Entry 6DF9 (X-ray diffraction, 2.32 A resolution); this record covers chains A and E of the 3 polymer chains in the assembly.

[Chain A]
Name: Transcriptional regulator Kaiso
From: Homo sapiens
UniProt: Q86T24 (KAISO_HUMAN); numbering as in UniProt (aligned over 471-604)
Sequence (134 residues; each row starts with the number of its first residue):
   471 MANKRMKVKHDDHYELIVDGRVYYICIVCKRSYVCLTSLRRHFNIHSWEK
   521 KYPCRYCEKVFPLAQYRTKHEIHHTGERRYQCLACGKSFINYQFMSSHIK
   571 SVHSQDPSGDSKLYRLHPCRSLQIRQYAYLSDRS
Not modelled in the structure: 471-481, 598-604
Sequence notes: engineered mutation Gln535 (Glu in Q86T24)
Metal / ion sites: Zn2+ site 1: Cys496, Cys499, His512, His516; Zn2+ site 2: Cys524, Cys527, His540, His544; Zn2+ site 3: Cys552, Cys555, His568, His573
UniProt features mapped onto this chain:
  - zinc finger: Tyr494 to His516 (C2H2-type 1), Tyr522 to His544 (C2H2-type 2), Tyr550 to His573 (C2H2-type 3)
  - motif: Met471 to His480 (Nuclear localization signal)
  - cross-link (Glycyl lysine isopeptide (Lys-Gly)): Lys474 (interchain with G-Cter in SUMO2), Lys479 (interchain with G-Cter in SUMO2), Lys539 (interchain with G-Cter in SUMO2), Lys570 (interchain with G-Cter in SUMO2), Lys582 (interchain with G-Cter in SUMO2)

[Chain E]
Molecule: 18-nt DNA strand
Sequence (18 nucleotides; each row starts with the number of its first residue):
    19 CGTTATTGGCAGGAAGCA

[Interface between chain A and chain E]
Contacting residue pairs - 28 pairs, chain A then chain E:
  Thr507(A) - DT25(E)  base contact
  Arg511(A) - DG27(E)  hydrogen bond to the base
  Arg511(A) - DC28(E)  base contact
  Lys520(A) - DT25(E)  salt bridge to the phosphate
  Tyr522(A) - DG26(E)  phosphate contact
  Ala534(A) - DG26(E)  phosphate contact
  Ala534(A) - DG27(E)  phosphate contact
  Gln535(A) - DG27(E)  phosphate contact
  Gln535(A) - DC28(E)  hydrogen bond to the base
  Gln535(A) - DA29(E)  base contact
  Thr538(A) - DG27(E)  hydrogen bond to the phosphate
  Arg549(A) - DC28(E)  salt bridge to the phosphate
  Tyr550(A) - DA29(E)  hydrogen bond to the phosphate
  Tyr562(A) - DA29(E)  sugar contact
  Tyr562(A) - DG30(E)  hydrogen bond to the phosphate
  Gln563(A) - DG30(E)  hydrogen bond to the base
  Gln563(A) - DG31(E)  hydrogen bond to the base
  Pro577(A) - DG30(E)  phosphate contact
  Ser578(A) - DG30(E)  phosphate contact
  Gly579(A) - DG30(E)  hydrogen bond to the phosphate
  Tyr584(A) - DA29(E)  hydrogen bond to the phosphate
  Leu586(A) - DC28(E)  phosphate contact
  Leu586(A) - DA29(E)  phosphate contact
  Ile594(A) - DG27(E)  phosphate contact
  Arg595(A) - DT25(E)  hydrogen bond to the base
  Arg595(A) - DG26(E)  hydrogen bond to the base
  Arg595(A) - DG27(E)  hydrogen bond to the sugar
  Tyr597(A) - DG27(E)  hydrogen bond to the sugar

[Overview]
Chain A and chain E form an interface of 19 and 7 residues respectively, with 13 hydrogen bonds and 2 salt
bridges. Polar contacts include Arg511(A)-DG27(E), Gln535(A)-DC28(E) and Gln563(A)-DG30(E). Cys496(A),
Cys499(A), His512(A) and His516(A) coordinate Zn2+ site 1.
Chain A is Transcriptional regulator Kaiso (Homo sapiens) and chain E is an 18-nt DNA strand; the structure,
Kaiso (ZBTB33) E535Q zinc finger DNA binding domain in complex with the specific Kaiso binding sequence ...,
was determined by X-ray diffraction, deposited together with 6DF5, 6DF8, 6DFA, 6DFB, 6DFC and 6V8U.
